Entry 6LXW (electron microscopy, 3.27 A resolution); this record covers chains D and P of the 7 polymer chains in the assembly.

== Chain D ==
Name: Interleukin-2, Immunoglobulin heavy constant alpha 1
Source organism: Homo sapiens
Reference sequence: chimeric construct of P60568, P01876: residues 182-202 from P60568 (IL2_HUMAN) positions 1-21 (UniProt number = residue number - 181); residues 241-472 from P01876 positions 122-353 (UniProt number = residue number - 119)
Sequence (291 residues; each row starts with the number of its first residue):
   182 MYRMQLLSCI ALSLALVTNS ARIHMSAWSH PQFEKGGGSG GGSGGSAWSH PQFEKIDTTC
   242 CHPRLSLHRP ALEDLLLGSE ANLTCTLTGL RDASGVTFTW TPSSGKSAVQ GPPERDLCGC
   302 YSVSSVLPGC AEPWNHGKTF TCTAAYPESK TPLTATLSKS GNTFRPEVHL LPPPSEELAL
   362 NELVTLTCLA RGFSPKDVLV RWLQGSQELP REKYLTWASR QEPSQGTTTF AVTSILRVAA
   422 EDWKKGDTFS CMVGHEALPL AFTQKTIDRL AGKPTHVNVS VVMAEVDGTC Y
Disordered / not traced: 182-243
Disulfides: Cys266-Cys323, Cys369-Cys432
Sequence notes: linker (203-240)
Swiss-Prot annotation at these positions:
  - glycosylation: Asn263 (N-linked (GlcNAc...) (complex) asparagine)

== Chain P ==
Name: Polymeric immunoglobulin receptor
Source organism: Homo sapiens
Reference sequence: P01833 (PIGR_HUMAN); residues -17 to 547 here correspond to UniProt positions 1-565 (UniProt number = residue number + 18)
Sequence (573 residues; numbered -17 to 555; the number before each row is that of its first residue; numbers below 1 keep their minus sign (Met-17 is residue -17)):
   -17 MLLFVLTCLL AVFPAISTKS PIFGPEEVNS VEGNSVSITC YYPPTSVNRH TRKYWCRQGA
    43 RGGCITLISS EGYVSSKYAG RANLTNFPEN GTFVVNIAQL SQDDSGRYKC GLGINSRGLS
   103 FDVSLEVSQG PGLLNDTKVY TVDLGRTVTI NCPFKTENAQ KRKSLYKQIG LYPVLVIDSS
   163 GYVNPNYTGR IRLDIQGTGQ LLFSVVINQL RLSDAGQYLC QAGDDSNSNK KNADLQVLKP
   223 EPELVYEDLR GSVTFHCALG PEVANVAKFL CRQSSGENCD VVVNTLGKRA PAFEGRILLN
   283 PQDKDGSFSV VITGLRKEDA GRYLCGAHSD GQLQEGSPIQ AWQLFVNEES TIPRSPTVVK
   343 GVAGGSVAVL CPYNRKESKS IKYWCLWEGA QNGRCPLLVD SEGWVKAQYE GRLSLLEEPG
   403 NGTFTVILNQ LTSRDAGFYW CLTNGDTLWR TTVEIKIIEG EPNLKVPGNV TAVLGETLKV
   463 PCHFPCKFSS YEKYWCKWNN TGCQALPSQD EGPSKAFVNC DENSRLVSLT LNLVTRADEG
   523 WYWCGVKQGH FYGETAAVYV AVEERHHHHH HHH
Disordered / not traced: -17 to 0, 113-119, 176-184, 205-209, 489-498, 545-555
Disulfides: Cys22-Cys92, Cys38-Cys46, Cys134-Cys202, Cys239-Cys307, Cys253-Cys261, Cys353-Cys423, Cys367-Cys377, Cys464-Cys526, Cys478-Cys485
Sequence notes: expression tag (548-555)
Swiss-Prot annotation at these positions:
  - glycosylation (N-linked (GlcNAc...) asparagine): Asn65, Asn72, Asn117, Asn168, Asn403, Asn451 (complex), Asn481
Reported in the primary citation:
  - mutagenesis - V29N/R31S, R99N/L101T: abolished binding to Fcalpha-J

== How chain D and chain P interact ==
Cross-chain cystine bridges: Cys311(D)-Cys468(P)
Pairs across the interface - 15 pairs, chain D then chain P:
  Gly259(D) - Cys468(P)
  Gly259(D) - Lys469(P)
  Ser260(D) - Cys468(P)
  Ser285(D) - Asn505(P)
  Gly310(D) - Cys468(P)
  Cys311(D) - Cys468(P)  disulfide
  Cys311(D) - Ser471(P)
  Glu313(D) - Ser471(P)
  Asp468(D) - Arg99(P)  salt bridge
  Thr470(D) - Arg99(P)
  Cys471(D) - Arg99(P)
  Tyr472(D) - Gly95(P)
  Tyr472(D) - Ile96(P)
  Tyr472(D) - Arg99(P)
  Tyr472(D) - Leu101(P)  hydrophobic
Other interface residues (no listed pair), chain D (12 interface residues in all): Glu261, Lys287
Other interface residues (no listed pair), chain P (11 interface residues in all): Leu94, Ser472, Arg507

== Summary ==
12 residues of chain D and 11 residues of chain P are in contact, with 1 disulfide bond and 1 salt bridge. Its
one salt-bridged contact is Asp468(D)-Arg99(P). The paper reports that V29N/R31S and R99N/L101T of chain P
abolish binding to Fcalpha-J.
Chain D is Interleukin-2, Immunoglobulin heavy constant alpha 1 and chain P is Polymeric immunoglobulin
receptor, both from Homo sapiens; the structure, Cryo-EM structure of human secretory immunoglobulin A in
complex with the N-terminal domain of SpsA, was determined by electron microscopy (same publication as 6LX3).
